Entry 4JXC (X-ray diffraction, 1.50 A resolution); this record covers chain A.

[Chain A]
Name: Fefe-hydrogenase maturase
Organism: Thermotoga maritima
UniProtKB: Q9X0Z6 (Q9X0Z6_THEMA); residue numbers follow UniProt; this construct covers 1-348
Chain sequence (348 residues; numbered 1 to 348; the number before each row is that of its first residue):
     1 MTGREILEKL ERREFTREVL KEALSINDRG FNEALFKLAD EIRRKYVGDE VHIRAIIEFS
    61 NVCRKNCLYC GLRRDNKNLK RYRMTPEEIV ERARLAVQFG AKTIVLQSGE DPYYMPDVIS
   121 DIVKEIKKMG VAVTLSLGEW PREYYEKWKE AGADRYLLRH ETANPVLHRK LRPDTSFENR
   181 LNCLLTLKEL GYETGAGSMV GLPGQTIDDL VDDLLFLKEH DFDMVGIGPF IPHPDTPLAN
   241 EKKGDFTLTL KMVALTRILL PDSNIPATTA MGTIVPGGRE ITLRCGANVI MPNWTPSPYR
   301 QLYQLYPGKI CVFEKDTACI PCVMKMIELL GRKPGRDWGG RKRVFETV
Not modelled in the structure: 1, 348
Covalent attachments: hydrosulfuric acid (H2S) linked to Cys319
Modified / non-standard residues: Cys183 (s-hydroxycysteine; CSO)
Ion coordination: 4Fe-4S cluster Fe: Cys63, Cys67, Cys70 (together with S-adenosylmethionine); 2Fe-2S cluster Fe: Arg279, Cys311 (together with hydrosulfuric acid)
Small-molecule neighbours:
  - chapso (1N7), molecule 1: Arg29, Glu33, Phe36, Phe246, Thr247, Leu250, Val275, Ile281
  - chapso (1N7), molecule 2: Glu33, Phe36, Lys37, Asp40, Arg284, Cys285
  - chapso (1N7), molecule 3: Val97, Gln98, Phe99, Gly100, Pro321, Met324
  - chapso (1N7), molecule 4: Pro321, Met324, Lys325, Glu328
  - 2Fe-2S cluster (FES): Arg279, Pro292, Asn293, Ile310, Cys311, Cys322, Val323, Met326
  - hydrosulfuric acid (H2S), molecule 1: Arg279, Cys322, Val323, Met326
  - hydrosulfuric acid (H2S), molecule 2: Cys311, Glu314, Ala318
  - S-adenosylmethionine (SAM): Tyr69, Cys70, Gln107, Ser108, Gly109, Glu110, Ser136, Leu137, Gly138, Leu158, Arg159, Glu161, Arg180, Met199, Pro229, Phe230, Ile231, Tyr303, Leu305, Tyr306
  - 4Fe-4S cluster (SF4): Cys63, Lys65, Cys67, Tyr69, Cys70, Leu72, Arg73, Gly109, Glu110, Arg172
Swiss-Prot annotation at these positions:
  - binding site ([4Fe-4S] cluster): Cys63, Cys67, Cys70
  - binding site ([2Fe-2S] cluster): Cys311, Cys319, Cys322
Reported in the primary citation:
  - 2Fe-2S cluster coordination: Arg279, Cys311
  - post-translational modification sites: Cys319, Cys322

[Overview]
Ligands of chain A: 4Fe-4S cluster, S-adenosylmethionine, 4 copies of chapso, 2Fe-2S cluster and hydrosulfuric
acid. Covalently linked hydrosulfuric acid: at Cys319. From UniProt: 3 [4Fe-4S] cluster-binding residues and 3
[2Fe-2S] cluster-binding residues. The paper reports 2Fe-2S cluster coordination by Arg279 and Cys311;
modification sites Cys319 and Cys322.
Chain A is Fefe-hydrogenase maturase (Thermotoga maritima); the structure, X-ray snapshots of possible
intermediates in the time course of synthesis and degradation of protein-bound Fe4S4 ..., was determined by
X-ray diffraction together with 4JY8, 4JY9, 4JYD, 4JYE and 4JYF from the same study.
